Entry 9ERP (X-ray diffraction, 1.37 A resolution); this record covers chains S and T of the 4 polymer chains in the assembly.

Chain S (and T):
Protein: Hydrogenase-2 small chain
Source organism: Escherichia coli
Notes: EC 1.12.99.6; chain T of this document is another copy of the same molecule, construct and numbering; everything in this record applies to it too
UniProtKB: P69741 (MBHT_ECOLI); residues 2-293 here correspond to UniProt positions 39-330 (UniProt number = residue number + 37)
Sequence (298 residues; row label = number of the first residue in the row):
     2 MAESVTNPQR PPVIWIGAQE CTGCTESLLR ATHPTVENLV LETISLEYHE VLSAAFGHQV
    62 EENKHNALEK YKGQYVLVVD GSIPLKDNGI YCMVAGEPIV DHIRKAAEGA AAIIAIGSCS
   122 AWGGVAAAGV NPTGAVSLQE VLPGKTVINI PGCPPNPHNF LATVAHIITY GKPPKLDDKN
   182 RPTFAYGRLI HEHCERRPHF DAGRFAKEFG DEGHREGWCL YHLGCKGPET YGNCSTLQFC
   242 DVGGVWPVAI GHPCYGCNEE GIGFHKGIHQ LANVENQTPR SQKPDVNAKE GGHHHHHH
Unresolved in the structure: 2-8, 277-299
Differences from the reference sequence: expression tag (294-299)
Bound ions: 4Fe-4S cluster Fe site 1: C22, C25, C120, C154; 4Fe-4S cluster Fe site 2: H192, C195, C220, C226; 3Fe-4S cluster Fe: C235, C255, C258
Ligand contacts:
  - 3Fe-4S cluster (F3S): I191, T231, C235, F240, W247, P248, C255, Y256, G257, C258, N259
  - 4Fe-4S cluster (SF4), molecule 1: E21, C22, G24, C25, G82, G118, S119, C120, V126, G153, C154, P155
  - 4Fe-4S cluster (SF4), molecule 2: I191, H192, C195, R197, R198, F201, C220, L221, Y222, C226, G228, P229, V249
Swiss-Prot annotation at these positions:
  - binding site ([4Fe-4S] cluster): C22, C25, C120, C154, H192, C195, C220, C226
  - binding site ([3Fe-4S] cluster): C235, C255, C258

How chain S and chain T interact:
Pairs across the interface (39; chain S residue first):
  R189(S) with H200(T), hydrogen bond; E217(T), salt bridge; W219(T)
  H192(S) with P199(T)
  E193(S) with P199(T); H200(T), hydrogen bond (backbone-side chain); R205(T), salt bridge
  H194(S) with E196(T); R197(T); P199(T); H200(T), hydrogen bond; G218(T)
  C195(S) with C195(T); E196(T); P199(T)
  E196(S) with H194(T); C195(T); E196(T)
  R197(S) with H194(T)
  R198(S) with P199(T); D202(T), salt bridge
  P199(S) with H192(T); E193(T); H194(T); C195(T); R198(T)
  H200(S) with R189(T), hydrogen bond; E193(T), hydrogen bond (side chain-backbone); H194(T), hydrogen bond
  D202(S) with R198(T), salt bridge; D202(T)
  R205(S) with E193(T), salt bridge
  E217(S) with R189(T), hydrogen bond (backbone-side chain)
  G218(S) with H194(T)
  W219(S) with R189(T)
  D242(S) with D242(T); V243(T)
  V243(S) with D242(T)
  G244(S) with G244(T)
Also at the interface, not in a pair above, chain S (19 interface residues in all): T237
Also at the interface, not in a pair above, chain T (19 interface residues in all): G245

Summary:
Chain S and chain T each contribute 19 residues to their interface; the contacts include 7 hydrogen bonds and
5 salt bridges. Polar contacts include R189(S)-E217(T), E193(S)-R205(T) and R198(S)-D202(T). Bound to chain S:
4Fe-4S cluster and 3Fe-4S cluster.
Chain S and chain T are both Hydrogenase-2 small chain (Escherichia coli); the structure, Hydrogenase-2 Ni-SI
state, was determined by X-ray diffraction.
